Entry 5GAO (electron microscopy, 4.20 A resolution (low resolution: residue-level contacts below are approximate; hydrogen-bond / salt-bridge calls are withheld)); this record covers chains k and n of the 11 polymer chains in the assembly.

# Chain k
Name: Small nuclear ribonucleoprotein-associated protein B
Source organism: Saccharomyces cerevisiae
UniProt: P40018 (RSMB_YEAST); numbering as in UniProt (aligned over 1-196)
Sequence (196 residues; numbered 1 to 196; the number before each row is that of its first residue):
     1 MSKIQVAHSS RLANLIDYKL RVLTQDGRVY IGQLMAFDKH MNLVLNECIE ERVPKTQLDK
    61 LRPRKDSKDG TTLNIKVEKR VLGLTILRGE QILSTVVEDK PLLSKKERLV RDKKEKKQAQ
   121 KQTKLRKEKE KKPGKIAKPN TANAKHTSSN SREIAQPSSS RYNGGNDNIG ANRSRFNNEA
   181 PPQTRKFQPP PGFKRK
Disordered / not traced: 1-3, 56-74, 103-196
Swiss-Prot annotation at these positions:
  - motif: K105 to K132 (Nuclear localization signal)

# Chain n
Name: Small nuclear ribonucleoprotein Sm D3
Source organism: Saccharomyces cerevisiae
UniProt: P43321 (SMD3_YEAST); numbering as in UniProt (aligned over 1-101)
Sequence (101 residues; each row starts with the number of its first residue):
     1 MTMNGIPVKL LNEAQGHIVS LELTTGATYR GKLVESEDSM NVQLRDVIAT EPQGAVTHMD
    61 QIFVRGSQIK FIVVPDLLKN APLFKKNSSR PMPPIRGPKR R
Disordered / not traced: 1-3, 86-101

# Chain k / chain n interface
Contacting residue pairs (43; chain k residue first):
  T24(k) - K70(n)
  Q25(k) - K70(n)
  D26(k) - T24(n)
  D26(k) - K70(n)
  R28(k) - T24(n)
  R28(k) - T25(n)
  R28(k) - K70(n)
  Y30(k) - E22(n)
  Y30(k) - F71(n)
  M35(k) - K79(n)
  M35(k) - F84(n)
  F37(k) - I6(n)
  F37(k) - P7(n)
  D38(k) - G5(n)
  D38(k) - P7(n)
  N42(k) - P7(n)
  V44(k) - P7(n)
  N46(k) - K79(n)
  E50(k) - E22(n)
  L82(k) - S20(n)
  G83(k) - V73(n)
  L84(k) - V73(n)
  L84(k) - V74(n)
  L84(k) - D76(n)
  T85(k) - F71(n)
  T85(k) - I72(n)
  T85(k) - V73(n)
  I86(k) - P7(n)
  I86(k) - L10(n)
  I86(k) - L11(n)
  I86(k) - F71(n)
  I86(k) - I72(n)
  I86(k) - V74(n)
  L87(k) - K70(n)
  L87(k) - F71(n)
  R88(k) - M40(n)
  R88(k) - G66(n)
  R88(k) - S67(n)
  R88(k) - I69(n)
  R88(k) - K70(n)
  E90(k) - S67(n)
  Q91(k) - T24(n)
  Q91(k) - K70(n)
Also at the interface, not in a pair above, chain k (22 interface residues in all): A36
Also at the interface, not in a pair above, chain n (23 interface residues in all): G26, R30

# Overview
The interface between chain k and chain n involves 22 residues on one side and 23 on the other.
Here chain k is Small nuclear ribonucleoprotein-associated protein B and chain n is Small nuclear
ribonucleoprotein Sm D3, both from Saccharomyces cerevisiae. Entry 5GAO (Head region of the yeast spliceosomal
U4/U6.U5 tri-snRNP) was determined by electron microscopy, deposited together with 5GAM, 5GAN and 5GAP.
